1SY6 - chains L and H of the 3 polymer chains in the assembly; structure by X-ray diffraction, 2.10 A resolution.

# Chain L
Molecule: OKT3 Fab light chain
From: Mus musculus
Notes: fragment: fab fragment light chain; antibody fragment or engineered binder
Chain sequence (213 residues; row label = number of the first residue in the row):
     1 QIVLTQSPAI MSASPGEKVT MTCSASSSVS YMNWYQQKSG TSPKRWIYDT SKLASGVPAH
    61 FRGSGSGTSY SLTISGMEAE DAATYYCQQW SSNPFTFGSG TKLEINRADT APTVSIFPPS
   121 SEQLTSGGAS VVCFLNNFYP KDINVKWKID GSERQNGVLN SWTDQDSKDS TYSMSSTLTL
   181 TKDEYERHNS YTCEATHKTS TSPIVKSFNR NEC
Disulfides: Cys-23/Cys-87, Cys-133/Cys-193

# Chain H
Molecule: OKT3 Fab heavy chain
From: Mus musculus
Notes: fragment: fab fragment heavy chain; antibody fragment or engineered binder
Chain sequence (219 residues; each row starts with the number of its first residue):
     1 QVQLQQSGAE LARPGASVKM SCKASGYTFT RYTMHWVKQR PGQGLEWIGY INPSRGYTNY
    61 NQKFKDKATL TTDKSSSTAY MQLSSLTSED SAVYYCARYY DDHYCLDYWG QGTTLTVSSA
   121 KTTAPSVYPL APVCGGTTGS SVTLGCLVKG YFPEPVTLTW NSGSLSSGVH TFPAVLQSDL
   181 YTLSSSVTVT SSTWPSQSIT CNVAHPASST KVDKKIEPR
Disulfides: Cys-22/Cys-96, Cys-146/Cys-201

# Chain L / chain H interface
Disulfides between the chains: Cys-213(L)/Cys-134(H)
Residue-residue contacts - 80 pairs, chain L then chain H:
  Tyr-31(L) with Tyr-99(H); Tyr-104(H)
  Asn-33(L) with Tyr-104(H); Cys-105(H)
  Tyr-35(L) with Cys-105(H); Leu-106(H), hydrogen bond (side chain-backbone); Trp-109(H), hydrophobic
  Gln-37(L) with Gln-39(H), hydrogen bond; Tyr-95(H), hydrogen bond
  Thr-41(L) with Tyr-95(H)
  Ser-42(L) with Tyr-95(H); Gly-110(H), hydrogen bond (side chain-backbone); Gln-111(H), hydrogen bond (side chain-backbone)
  Pro-43(L) with Leu-45(H), hydrophobic; Tyr-95(H); Trp-109(H)
  Arg-45(L) with His-103(H), hydrogen bond; Cys-105(H); Leu-106(H); Asp-107(H)
  Tyr-48(L) with His-103(H); Cys-105(H), hydrophobic
  Tyr-86(L) with Gln-39(H); Gln-43(H); Gly-44(H); Leu-45(H), hydrophobic
  Trp-90(L) with His-35(H); Tyr-50(H), hydrophobic; Tyr-99(H)
  Asn-93(L) with Asn-59(H)
  Pro-94(L) with Trp-47(H), hydrophobic
  Phe-95(L) with Trp-47(H); Leu-106(H), hydrophobic
  Phe-97(L) with Val-37(H), hydrophobic; Leu-45(H); Glu-46(H); Trp-47(H)
  Ser-115(L) with Thr-143(H)
  Phe-117(L) with Leu-130(H); Ala-131(H); Thr-143(H)
  Pro-118(L) with Arg-219(H), hydrogen bond (backbone-side chain)
  Pro-119(L) with Arg-219(H), hydrogen bond (backbone-side chain)
  Ser-120(L) with Tyr-128(H); Pro-129(H)
  Glu-122(L) with Val-127(H); Pro-129(H); Lys-214(H), salt bridge
  Gln-123(L) with Tyr-128(H)
  Ser-130(L) with Leu-147(H); Lys-149(H)
  Phe-134(L) with Leu-130(H), hydrophobic; Gly-145(H); Phe-172(H), hydrophobic; Ser-184(H); Ser-185(H); Ser-186(H)
  Asn-136(L) with Phe-172(H); Ser-186(H), hydrogen bond
  Asn-137(L) with His-170(H)
  Val-158(L) with Gln-177(H)
  Leu-159(L) with Val-175(H), hydrophobic; Gln-177(H)
  Asn-160(L) with Val-175(H)
  Ser-161(L) with Phe-172(H); Pro-173(H), hydrogen bond (side chain-backbone); Val-175(H)
  Trp-162(L) with Pro-173(H)
  Thr-163(L) with Thr-171(H); Phe-172(H)
  Asp-166(L) with His-170(H), salt bridge
  Ser-173(L) with His-170(H), hydrogen bond; Phe-172(H)
  Met-174(L) with Phe-172(H)
  Ser-175(L) with Phe-172(H); Ser-184(H), hydrogen bond
  Thr-179(L) with Lys-149(H)
  Phe-208(L) with Val-133(H), hydrophobic
  Cys-213(L) with Cys-134(H), disulfide; Gly-135(H)
Interface residues without a listed pair, chain L (45 interface residues in all): Asp-49, Gln-88, Ile-116, Ser-126, Val-132, Glu-212
Interface residues without a listed pair, chain H (46 interface residues in all): Gly-112, Pro-132, Leu-144

# In short
The interface between chain L and chain H involves 45 residues on one side and 46 on the other; the contacts
include 1 disulfide bond, 12 hydrogen bonds and 2 salt bridges. Polar contacts include Glu-122(L)/Lys-214(H),
Asp-166(L)/His-170(H) and Tyr-35(L)/Leu-106(H).
Chain L is OKT3 Fab light chain and chain H is OKT3 Fab heavy chain, both from Mus musculus; the structure,
Crystal Structure of CD3gammaepsilon Heterodimer in Complex with OKT3 Fab Fragment, was determined by X-ray
diffraction.
